9AVJ - chains A and E of the 7 polymer chains in the assembly; structure by electron microscopy, 3.72 A resolution.

[Chain A]
Protein: ATP synthase subunit alpha
From: Bacillus sp. PS3
Notes: EC 7.1.2.2
Reference sequence: A0A0M3VGF9 (A0A0M3VGF9_BACP3); numbering as in UniProt (aligned over 26-499)
Amino-acid sequence (474 residues; row label = number of the first residue in the row):
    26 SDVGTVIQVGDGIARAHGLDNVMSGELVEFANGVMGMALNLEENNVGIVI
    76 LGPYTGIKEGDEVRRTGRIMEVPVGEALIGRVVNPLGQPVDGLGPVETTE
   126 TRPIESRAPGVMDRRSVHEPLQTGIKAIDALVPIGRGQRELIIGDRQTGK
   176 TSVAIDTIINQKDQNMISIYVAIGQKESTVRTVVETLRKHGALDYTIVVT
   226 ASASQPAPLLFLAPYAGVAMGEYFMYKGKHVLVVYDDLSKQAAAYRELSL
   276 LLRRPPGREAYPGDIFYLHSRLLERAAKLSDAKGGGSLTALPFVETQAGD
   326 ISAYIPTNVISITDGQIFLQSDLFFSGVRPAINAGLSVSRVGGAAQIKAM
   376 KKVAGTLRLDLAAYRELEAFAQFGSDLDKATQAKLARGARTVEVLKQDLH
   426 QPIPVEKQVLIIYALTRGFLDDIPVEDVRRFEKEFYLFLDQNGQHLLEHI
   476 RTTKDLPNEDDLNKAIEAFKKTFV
Not modelled in the structure: 26-27, 401-403
Differences from the reference sequence: conflict Ser193 (Cys in A0A0M3VGF9), Phe463 (Trp in A0A0M3VGF9)
Bound ions: Mg2+: Thr176 (together with AMP-PNP)
Residues lining bound ligands: AMP-PNP (ANP; phosphoaminophosphonic acid-adenylate ester): Arg171, Gln172, Thr173, Gly174, Lys175, Thr176, Ser177, Asp261, Arg354, Pro355, Gln422, Asp423, Leu424

[Chain E]
Protein: ATP synthase subunit beta
From: Bacillus sp. PS3
Notes: EC 7.1.2.2
Reference sequence: A0A0M4U1P9 (A0A0M4U1P9_BACP3); numbering as in UniProt (aligned over 1-470)
Amino-acid sequence (470 residues; row label = number of the first residue in the row):
     1 MTRGRVIQVMGPVVDVKFENGHLPAIYNALKIQHKARNENEVDIDLTLEV
    51 ALHLGDDTVRTIAMASTDGLIRGMEVIDTGAPISVPVGEVTLGRVFNVLG
   101 EPIDLEGDIPADARRDPIHRPAPKFEELATEVEILETGIKVVDLLAPYIK
   151 GGKIGLFGGAGVGKTVLIQELIHNIAQEHGGISVFAGVGERTREGNDLYH
   201 EMKDSGVISKTAMVFGQMNEPPGARMRVALTGLTMAEYFRDEQGQDVLLF
   251 IDNIFRFTQAGSEVSALLGRMPSAVGYQPTLATEMGQLQERITSTAKGSI
   301 TSIQAIYVPADDYTDPAPATTFSHLDATTNLERKLAEMGIYPAVDPLAST
   351 SRALAPEIVGEEHYQVARKVQQTLQRYKELQDIIAILGMDELSDEDKLVV
   401 HRARRIQFFLSQNFHVAEQFTGQPGSYVPVKETVRGFKEILEGKYDHLPE
   451 DAFRLVGRIEEVVEKAKAMG
Not modelled in the structure: 1, 467-470

[How chain A and chain E interact]
Pairs across the interface - 40 pairs, chain A then chain E:
  Leu44(A) with Arg72(E)
  Asp45(A) with Arg72(E), hydrogen bond (backbone-side chain)
  Met48(A) with Asn40(E); Val42(E), hydrophobic; Leu70(E); Ile71(E), hydrophobic
  Ser49(A) with Gly69(E); Leu70(E)
  Asn65(A) with Met10(E)
  Leu66(A) with Gln8(E); Val9(E), hydrogen bond (backbone-backbone); Arg72(E)
  Glu67(A) with Arg72(E), hydrogen bond (backbone-side chain)
  Glu68(A) with Arg72(E)
  Gly92(A) with Glu39(E)
  Glu130(A) with Asp68(E)
  Pro134(A) with Thr192(E)
  Val136(A) with Ile103(E), hydrophobic; Thr192(E); Gly195(E); Asn196(E)
  Arg139(A) with Arg193(E)
  Gly288(A) with Glu263(E)
  Asp289(A) with Pro12(E); Leu267(E)
  Phe291(A) with Met218(E), hydrophobic; Arg225(E); Glu263(E)
  Tyr292(A) with Ser66(E), hydrogen bond; Asn219(E)
  Ser295(A) with Met218(E), hydrogen bond (side chain-backbone); Asn219(E), hydrogen bond (side chain-backbone)
  Glu299(A) with Thr192(E), hydrogen bond
  Ser327(A) with Ala310(E)
  Ser336(A) with Arg191(E), hydrogen bond (backbone-side chain)
  Ile337(A) with Arg191(E)
  Asp339(A) with Arg193(E), salt bridge
  Arg365(A) with Lys164(E); Arg191(E)
  Val366(A) with Arg193(E)
Other interface residues (no listed pair), chain A (36 interface residues in all): Asn46, Val47, Ile94, Gly135, Arg140, Ser141, Pro280, Pro281, Arg283, Arg296, Thr338
Other interface residues (no listed pair), chain E (32 interface residues in all): Ile7, Glu41, Glu220, Pro221, Ala266, Val275

[In short]
Chain A and chain E form an interface of 36 and 32 residues respectively, with 8 hydrogen bonds and 1 salt
bridge. Among the polar pairs are Asp339(A)-Arg193(E), Asp45(A)-Arg72(E) and Glu67(A)-Arg72(E). Bound to chain
A: AMP-PNP.
Here chain A is ATP synthase subunit alpha and chain E is ATP synthase subunit beta, both from Bacillus sp.
PS3. Entry 9AVJ (PS3 F1 ATPase Wild type) was determined by electron microscopy (same publication as 8U1H).
